Entry 9E23 (electron microscopy, 6.20 A resolution (low resolution: residue-level contacts below are approximate; hydrogen-bond / salt-bridge calls are withheld)); this record covers chains d and g of the 16 polymer chains in the assembly.

== Chain d ==
Molecule: Dynein light chain 1, cytoplasmic
Source organism: Homo sapiens
UniProt: P63167 (DYL1_HUMAN); residues 1-89 here = UniProt positions 1-89
Amino-acid sequence (89 residues; each row starts with the number of its first residue):
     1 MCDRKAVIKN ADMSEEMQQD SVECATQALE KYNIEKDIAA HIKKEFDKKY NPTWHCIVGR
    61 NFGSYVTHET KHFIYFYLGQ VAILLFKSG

== Chain g ==
Molecule: Isoform 2C of Cytoplasmic dynein 1 intermediate chain 2
Source organism: Homo sapiens
UniProt: Q13409 (DC1I2_HUMAN), isoform Q13409-3; numbering as in UniProt (aligned over 1-612)
Amino-acid sequence (612 residues; each row starts with the number of its first residue):
     1 MSDKSELKAE LERKKQRLAQ IREEKKRKEE ERKKKETDQK KEAVAPVQEE SDLEKKRREA
    61 EALLQSMGLT PESPIVPPPM SPSSKSVSTP SEAGSQDSGD GAVGSRRGPI KLGMAKITQV
   121 DFPPREIVTY TKETQTPVMA QPKEDEEEDD DVVAPKPPIE PEEEKTLKKD EENDSKAPPH
   181 ELTEEEKQQI LHSEEFLSFF DHSTRIVERA LSEQINIFFD YSGRDLEDKE GEIQAGAKLS
   241 LNRQFFDERW SKHRVVSCLD WSSQYPELLV ASYNNNEDAP HEPDGVALVW NMKYKKTTPE
   301 YVFHCQSAVM SATFAKFHPN LVVGGTYSGQ IVLWDNRSNK RTPVQRTPLS AAAHTHPVYC
   361 VNVVGTQNAH NLISISTDGK ICSWSLDMLS HPQDSMELVH KQSKAVAVTS MSFPVGDVNN
   421 FVVGSEEGSV YTACRHGSKA GISEMFEGHQ GPITGIHCHA AVGAVDFSHL FVTSSFDWTV
   481 KLWSTKNNKP LYSFEDNAGY VYDVMWSPTH PALFACVDGM GRLDLWNLNN DTEVPTASIS
   541 VEGNPALNRV RWTHSGREIA VGDSEGQIVI YDVGEQIAVP RNDEWARFGR TLAEINANRA
   601 DAEEEAATRI PA
Unresolved in the structure: 1-109, 141-612
Construct notes: conflict Ser-484 (Thr in Q13409), Gly-499 (Asp in Q13409)
UniProt features mapped onto this chain:
  - modified residue: Ser-2 (N-acetylserine), Ser-51 (Diphosphoserine), Ser-73 (Phosphoserine)

== Chain d / chain g interface ==
Pairs across the interface - 5 pairs, chain d then chain g:
  Lys-36(d) / Glu-133(g)
  Lys-36(d) / Thr-134(g)
  Lys-36(d) / Gln-135(g)
  Ala-40(d) / Glu-133(g)
  Lys-43(d) / Thr-131(g)
Other interface residues (no listed pair), chain d (5 interface residues in all): Lys-44, Thr-53
Other interface residues (no listed pair), chain g (5 interface residues in all): Thr-129

== In short ==
The chain d/chain g interface involves 5 residues from each chain.
Here chain d is Dynein light chain 1, cytoplasmic and chain g is Isoform 2C of Cytoplasmic dynein 1
intermediate chain 2, both from Homo sapiens. Entry 9E23 (Cryo-EM structure of Pre-Chi dynein tail) was
determined by electron microscopy together with 9DZY, 9E0T, 9E0W, 9E22 and 9E28 from the same study.
